Entry 8J6P (electron microscopy, 2.55 A resolution); this record covers chains A and S of the 5 polymer chains in the assembly.

Chain A:
Protein: Guanine nucleotide-binding protein G(i) subunit alpha-1
Organism: Homo sapiens
UniProtKB: P63096 (GNAI1_HUMAN); residue numbers follow UniProt; this construct covers 3-354
Amino-acid sequence (352 residues; numbered 3 to 354; the number before each row is that of its first residue):
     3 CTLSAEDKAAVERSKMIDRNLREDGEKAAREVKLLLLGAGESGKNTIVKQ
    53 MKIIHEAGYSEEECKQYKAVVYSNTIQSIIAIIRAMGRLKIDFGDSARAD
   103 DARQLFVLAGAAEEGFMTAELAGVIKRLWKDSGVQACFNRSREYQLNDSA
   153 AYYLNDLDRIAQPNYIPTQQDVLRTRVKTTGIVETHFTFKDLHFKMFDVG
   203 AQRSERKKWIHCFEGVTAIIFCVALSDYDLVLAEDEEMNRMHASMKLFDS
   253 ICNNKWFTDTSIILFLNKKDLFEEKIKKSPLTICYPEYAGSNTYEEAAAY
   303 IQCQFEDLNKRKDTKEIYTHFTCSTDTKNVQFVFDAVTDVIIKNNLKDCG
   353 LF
Unresolved in the structure: 55-181
Sequence notes: conflict N47 (Ser in P63096), A203 (Gly in P63096), A245 (Glu in P63096), S326 (Ala in P63096)
UniProt features mapped onto this chain:
  - region: K35 to K46, T48 (G1 motif), D173 to T181 (G2 motif), F196 to G202, Q204, R205 (G3 motif), I265 to D272 (G4 motif), T324, C325, T327 to T329 (G5 motif)
  - binding site (GTP): E43 to K46, T48, S151, L175 to T181, D200 to G202, Q204, N269 to D272
  - binding site (Mg(2+)): T181
  - modified residue: R178 (ADP-ribosylarginine), Q204 (Deamidated glutamine), C351 (ADP-ribosylcysteine)
  - lipidation: C3 (S-palmitoyl cysteine)
  - natural variant: G40 (G40C: In NEDHISB; G40R: In NEDHISB), G45 (G45D: In NEDHISB), T48 (T48I: In NEDHISB; T48K: In NEDHISB), Q52 (Q52P: In NEDHISB), S75 (deletion: In NEDHISB; uncertain significance), Q172 (deletion: In NEDHISB), D173 (D173V: In NEDHISB), E186 to F189 (deletion: In NEDHISB; uncertain significance), C224 (C224Y: In NEDHISB), K270 (K270N: In NEDHISB; K270R: In NEDHISB), D272 (D272G: In NEDHISB), V332 (V332E: In NEDHISB; uncertain significance)
  - mutagenesis: G42 (G42R: Abolishes switch to an activated conformation and dissociation from beta and gamma subunits upon GTP binding. Abolishes interaction with RGS family members), E116 (E116L: Enhances interaction (inactive GDP-bound) with RGS14), Q147 (Q147L: Enhances interaction (inactive GDP-bound) with RGS14)

Chain S:
Protein: single Fab chain (scFv16)
Organism: synthetic construct
Notes: antibody fragment or engineered binder
Amino-acid sequence (250 residues; row label = number of the first residue in the row):
     1 DVQLVESGGGLVQPGGSRKLSCSASGFAFSSFGMHWVRQAPEKGLEWVAY
    51 ISSGSGTIYYADTVKGRFTISRDDPKNTLFLQMTSLRSEDTAMYYCVRSI
   101 YYYGSSPFDFWGQGTTLTVSSGGGGSGGGGSGGGGSDIVMTQATSSVPVT
   151 PGESVSISCRSSKSLLHSNGNTYLYWFLQRPGQSPQLLIYRMSNLASGVP
   201 DRFSGSGSGTAFTLTISRLEAEDVGVYYCMQHLEYPLTFGAGTKLELKGS
Unresolved in the structure: 122-134, 248-250
Disulfide bonds: C22-C96, C159-C229

Interface between chain A and chain S:
Pairs across the interface (25; chain A residue first):
  T4(A) - H167(S)
  L5(A) - H167(S)
  S6(A) - H167(S)  hydrogen bond (backbone-side chain)
  S6(A) - N169(S)  hydrogen bond
  S6(A) - Y173(S)  hydrogen bond
  A7(A) - H232(S)
  A7(A) - L233(S)  hydrogen bond (backbone-backbone)
  A7(A) - Y235(S)  hydrophobic
  E8(A) - Y101(S)
  E8(A) - Y173(S)
  E8(A) - Y175(S)  hydrogen bond
  E8(A) - R191(S)  salt bridge
  E8(A) - H232(S)  salt bridge
  D9(A) - N169(S)  hydrogen bond
  A11(A) - Y101(S)  hydrophobic
  A12(A) - Y101(S)
  E14(A) - S52(S)  hydrogen bond
  E14(A) - S53(S)
  E14(A) - G56(S)
  E14(A) - T57(S)  hydrogen bond
  R15(A) - I100(S)
  R15(A) - Y101(S)
  R15(A) - Y102(S)
  M18(A) - S53(S)
  M18(A) - G54(S)
Also at the interface, not in a pair above, chain S (19 interface residues in all): S31, Y50, P107

Summary:
Chain A and chain S form an interface of 11 and 19 residues respectively; the contacts include 8 hydrogen
bonds and 2 salt bridges. Among the polar pairs are E8(A)-R191(S), E8(A)-H232(S) and S6(A)-H167(S).
Chain A is Guanine nucleotide-binding protein G(i) subunit alpha-1 (Homo sapiens) and chain S is single Fab
chain (scFv16) (synthetic construct); the structure, Cryo-EM structure of the MK-6892-bound human HCAR2-Gi1
complex, was determined by electron microscopy (same publication as 8J6Q and 8J6R).
